PDB entry 7Z10 | electron microscopy, 3.87 A resolution | chains a and f of the 9 polymer chains in the assembly

# Chain a
Molecule: Cytochrome c oxidase subunit 1
Source organism: Saccharomyces cerevisiae S288C
Notes: EC 7.1.1.9
UniProt: P00401 (COX1_YEAST); numbering as in UniProt (aligned over 1-534)
Amino-acid sequence (534 residues; numbered 1 to 534; the number before each row is that of its first residue):
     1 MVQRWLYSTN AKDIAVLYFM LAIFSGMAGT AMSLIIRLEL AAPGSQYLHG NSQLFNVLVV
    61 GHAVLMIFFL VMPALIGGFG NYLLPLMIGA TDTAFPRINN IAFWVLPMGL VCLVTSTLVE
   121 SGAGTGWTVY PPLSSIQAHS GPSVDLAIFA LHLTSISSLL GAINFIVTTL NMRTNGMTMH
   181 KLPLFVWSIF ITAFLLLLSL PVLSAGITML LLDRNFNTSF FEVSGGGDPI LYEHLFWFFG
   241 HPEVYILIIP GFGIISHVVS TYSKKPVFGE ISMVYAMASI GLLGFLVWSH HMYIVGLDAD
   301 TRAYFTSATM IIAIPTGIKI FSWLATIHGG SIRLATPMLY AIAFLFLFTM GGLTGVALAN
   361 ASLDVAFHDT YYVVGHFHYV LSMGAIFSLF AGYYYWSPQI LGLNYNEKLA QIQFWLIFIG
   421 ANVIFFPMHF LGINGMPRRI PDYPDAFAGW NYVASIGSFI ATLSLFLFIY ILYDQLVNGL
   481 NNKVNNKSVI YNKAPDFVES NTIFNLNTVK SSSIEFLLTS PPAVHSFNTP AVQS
Metal / ion sites: heme a Fe site 1: H62, H378; Cu ion: H241, H290, H291; Mg2+: D369 (shared with 1 residue of chain b); heme a Fe site 2 near H376 (its only coordinating residue here)
Residues lining bound ligands:
  - heme a (HEA), molecule 1: F19, I23, G26, M27, T30, S33, I36, R37, L40, F55, V59, H62, A63, M66, I67, L70, V71, G126, W127, Y371, V374, F377, H378, L381, S382, I386, L389, F390, I417, I424, F425, M428, R438, R439, S458, A461, T462, L465, F468
  - heme a (HEA), molecule 2: W127, T128, W237, H241, V244, Y245, I248, H290, H291, Y293, T309, I312, A313, T316, G317, I320, F321, F348, T349, G352, L353, G355, V356, L358, A359, D364, H368, D369, V373, H376, F377, V380, L381, R438
Curated features (UniProtKB/Swiss-Prot):
  - binding site (Ca(2+)): E39, A42, G44, P441
  - binding site (Fe(II)-heme a): H62, H378
  - binding site (Cu cation): H241, H290, H291
  - binding site (O2): Y245
  - binding site (Mg(2+)): H368, D369
  - binding site (heme a3): H376
  - cross-link: H241 to Y245 (1'-histidyl-3'-tyrosine (His-Tyr))
From the paper describing this entry:
  - conformationally variable residues (side-chain flip): E39

# Chain f
Molecule: Cytochrome c oxidase subunit 6, mitochondrial
Source organism: Saccharomyces cerevisiae S288C
UniProt: P00427 (COX6_YEAST); residue numbers follow UniProt; this construct covers 45-148
Amino-acid sequence (104 residues; numbered 45 to 148; the number before each row is that of its first residue):
    45 DEETFEEFTA RYEKEFDEAY DLFEVQRVLN NCFSYDLVPA PAVIEKALRA ARRVNDLPTA
   105 IRVFEALKYK VENEDQYKAY LDELKDVRQE LGVPLKEELF PSSS
Disordered / not traced: 147-148

# How chain a and chain f interact
Pairs across the interface (13; chain a residue first):
  D496(a) - N74(f)  hydrogen bond
  F497(a) - R106(f)  hydrogen bond (backbone-side chain)
  F497(a) - E109(f)
  F497(a) - A110(f)  hydrophobic
  F497(a) - Y113(f)  hydrophobic
  V498(a) - Q70(f)  hydrogen bond (backbone-side chain)
  V498(a) - L73(f)  hydrophobic
  V498(a) - N74(f)
  V498(a) - R106(f)
  E499(a) - Q70(f)
  S500(a) - Q70(f)
  I503(a) - F67(f)  hydrophobic
  I503(a) - Q70(f)

# Overview
6 residues of chain a face 8 of chain f across their interface; the contacts include 3 hydrogen bonds. Polar
pairs include D496(a)-N74(f), F497(a)-R106(f) and V498(a)-Q70(f). Ligands of chain a: heme a. The paper
reports conformational variability at E39(a).
Chain a is Cytochrome c oxidase subunit 1 and chain f is Cytochrome c oxidase subunit 6, mitochondrial, both
from Saccharomyces cerevisiae S288C; the structure, Monomeric respiratory complex IV isolated from S.
cerevisiae, was determined by electron microscopy.
